PDB entry 8WET | electron microscopy, 2.76 A resolution | chains H and B of the 8 polymer chains in the assembly

Chain H:
Protein: TdpB
Source organism: Thermus antranikianii DSM 12462
Sequence (375 residues; each row starts with the number of its first residue):
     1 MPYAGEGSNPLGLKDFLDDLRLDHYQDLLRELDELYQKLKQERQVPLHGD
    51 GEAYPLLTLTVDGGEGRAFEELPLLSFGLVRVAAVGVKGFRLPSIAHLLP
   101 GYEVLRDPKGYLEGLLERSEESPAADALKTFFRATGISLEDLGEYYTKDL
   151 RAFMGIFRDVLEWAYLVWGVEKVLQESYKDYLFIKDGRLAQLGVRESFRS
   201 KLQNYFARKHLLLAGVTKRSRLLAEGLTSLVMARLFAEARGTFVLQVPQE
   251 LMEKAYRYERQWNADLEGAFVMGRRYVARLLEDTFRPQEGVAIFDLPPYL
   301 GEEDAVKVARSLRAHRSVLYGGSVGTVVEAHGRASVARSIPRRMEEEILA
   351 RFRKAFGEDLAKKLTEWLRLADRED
Unresolved in the structure: 1-14, 373-375

Chain B:
Protein: TdpA
Source organism: Thermus antranikianii DSM 12462
Sequence (586 residues; row label = number of the first residue in the row):
     1 MAESPIGVVVSSRRNGPWAELTLVLTPQELDQGKRLLLGELVRVSSGGKD
    51 YVGMVLDGYYEPVGRSDPTYTLALAHINQVDLEKEDPWARKEVNFYHHRI
   101 VLLGRVVQGGLFAPSTRLLPPVVEARVYRMTEEELQRLLAAEVRTSGSVK
   151 AEGKRRYAFGHLAYGLEEGGEYPEVVKEVDPALFVGRRTANFGKTGFGKS
   201 NENKVILTLLAHAFPRVGMLILDQNAEYLLQTEATTSPGLAQAFKALGIR
   251 GRIRFYTAREEAWARRLKEHLGTEWREYVEVLPLKVDFYHFPELAVALAY
   301 QRRRLQGAEPPQYLENAFYNLEDWKHIPDRMAYVYGALRKAGLTPRKGLK
   351 IKYKNENYDISEEKSWGNLQEAMENNSQRGDNKGGARELYSRAKVFSFLR
   401 AFHAPGKEANFLETIKEDLLGEKTEGEGKVVILDLPSLGEAADFFTLRLM
   451 DLLFDRAVELYGKRQANFLVVLEEAHNFLEDKAGIFYRVAKEGRKYGIGM
   501 LYSTQSPASIPMEILSQTENFLVKHLSSEEDVKVLKRAKAPFAFVADFLL
   551 SEPIIGYSYVYFEPYQPFVVPLRVKLLEHVLKSLDS
Unresolved in the structure: 1-2

How chain H and chain B interact:
Residue-residue contacts (31; chain H residue first):
  Leu-281(H) / Asn-78(B)
  Glu-282(H) / Asn-78(B)  hydrogen bond (backbone-side chain)
  Asp-283(H) / Leu-74(B)
  Asp-283(H) / Ile-77(B)
  Asp-283(H) / Asn-78(B)  hydrogen bond (backbone-side chain)
  Thr-284(H) / Leu-74(B)
  Phe-285(H) / Tyr-70(B)
  Phe-285(H) / Ala-73(B)  hydrophobic
  Phe-285(H) / Ile-77(B)  hydrophobic
  Arg-286(H) / Tyr-70(B)
  Glu-289(H) / Tyr-70(B)  hydrogen bond
  Glu-289(H) / Leu-74(B)
  His-315(H) / Trp-88(B)
  Arg-316(H) / Val-80(B)
  Arg-316(H) / Glu-85(B)  salt bridge
  Arg-316(H) / Trp-88(B)
  Ser-317(H) / Asp-86(B)  hydrogen bond
  Ser-317(H) / Trp-88(B)
  Ser-317(H) / Ala-89(B)
  Val-318(H) / Thr-71(B)
  Val-318(H) / Leu-74(B)  hydrophobic
  Val-318(H) / Ala-75(B)  hydrophobic
  Val-318(H) / Asp-86(B)  hydrogen bond (backbone-side chain)
  Val-318(H) / Ala-89(B)
  Leu-319(H) / Thr-71(B)
  Leu-319(H) / Trp-88(B)
  Leu-319(H) / Ala-89(B)  hydrophobic
  Leu-319(H) / Glu-92(B)
  Gly-325(H) / Trp-88(B)
  Thr-326(H) / Trp-88(B)
  Glu-329(H) / Trp-88(B)  hydrogen bond

In short:
15 residues of chain H and 13 residues of chain B are in contact; the contacts include 6 hydrogen bonds and 1
salt bridge. Polar contacts include Arg-316(H)/Glu-85(B), Glu-282(H)/Asn-78(B) and Asp-283(H)/Asn-78(B).
Here chain H is TdpB and chain B is TdpA, both from Thermus antranikianii DSM 12462. Entry 8WET (The cryo-EM
structure of TdpAB complex) was determined by electron microscopy, deposited together with 8Y1K and 8WFD.
